Entry 2OKI (X-ray diffraction, 2.70 A resolution); this record covers chains A and B.

Chain A (and B):
Molecule: Beta-hydroxyacyl-ACP dehydratase
Organism: Plasmodium falciparum
Notes: EC 4.2.1.60; chain B of this document is another copy of the same molecule, construct and numbering; everything in this record applies to it too
UniProt: Q965D7 (Q965D7_PLAFA); residue numbers follow UniProt; this construct covers 94-229
Sequence (136 residues; row label = number of the first residue in the row):
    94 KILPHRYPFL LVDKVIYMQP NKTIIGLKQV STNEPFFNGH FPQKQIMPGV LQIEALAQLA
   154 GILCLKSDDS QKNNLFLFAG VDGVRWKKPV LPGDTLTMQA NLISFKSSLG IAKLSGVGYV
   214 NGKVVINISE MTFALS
Disordered / not traced: 161-166, 201-204 (chain B: 94-95, 110-112, 133-137, 161-166, 228-229)

How chain A and chain B interact:
Contacting residue pairs (37; chain A residue first):
  Tyr100(A) with Pro141(B), hydrophobic
  Pro101(A) with Phe130(B), hydrophobic
  Phe102(A) with Phe130(B), hydrophobic; Asn131(B)
  Phe129(A) with Pro101(B)
  Gly132(A) with Pro101(B)
  Ile139(A) with Arg99(B)
  Pro141(A) with Arg99(B); Tyr100(B), hydrophobic
  Val143(A) with Val143(B); Ile146(B), hydrophobic; Glu147(B)
  Ile146(A) with Val143(B), hydrophobic; Ile146(B), hydrophobic
  Glu147(A) with Val143(B)
  Phe171(A) with Trp179(B)
  Ala172(A) with Arg178(B); Trp179(B), hydrogen bond (backbone-backbone)
  Gly173(A) with Val177(B); Trp179(B)
  Val174(A) with Gly176(B), hydrogen bond (backbone-backbone); Val177(B), hydrogen bond (backbone-backbone)
  Asp175(A) with Asp175(B); Arg178(B), salt bridge
  Gly176(A) with Val174(B); Asp175(B), hydrogen bond (backbone-side chain)
  Val177(A) with Gly173(B); Val174(B), hydrogen bond (backbone-backbone)
  Arg178(A) with Gly173(B); Val174(B); Asp175(B); Thr225(B)
  Trp179(A) with Phe171(B), hydrophobic; Ala172(B), hydrogen bond (backbone-backbone); Gly173(B); Val174(B), hydrophobic
  Thr225(A) with Arg178(B), hydrogen bond
Interface residues without a listed pair, chain A (24 interface residues in all): Asn131, Leu144, Lys206, Glu223
Interface residues without a listed pair, chain B (22 interface residues in all): Phe102, Phe129, Leu144

Summary:
Chain A and chain B form an interface of 24 and 22 residues respectively; the contacts include 7 hydrogen
bonds and 1 salt bridge. Among the polar pairs are Asp175(A)-Arg178(B), Gly176(A)-Asp175(B) and
Thr225(A)-Arg178(B).
Both chains are Beta-hydroxyacyl-ACP dehydratase (Plasmodium falciparum). Entry 2OKI (Crystal structure of
dimeric form of PfFabZ in crystal form2) was determined by X-ray diffraction, deposited together with 2OKH.
